PDB entry 6XI1 | X-ray diffraction, 1.75 A resolution | chain AAA

Chain AAA:
Name: Flagellin hook IN motif family
From: Aeromonas hydrophila subsp. hydrophila (strain ATCC 7966 / DSM 30187 / JCM 1027 / KCTC 2358 / NCIMB 9240)
Reference sequence: A0KNW4 (A0KNW4_AERHH); residues 22-449 here correspond to UniProt positions 2388-2815 (UniProt number = residue number + 2366)
Chain sequence (449 residues; numbered 1 to 449; the number before each row is that of its first residue):
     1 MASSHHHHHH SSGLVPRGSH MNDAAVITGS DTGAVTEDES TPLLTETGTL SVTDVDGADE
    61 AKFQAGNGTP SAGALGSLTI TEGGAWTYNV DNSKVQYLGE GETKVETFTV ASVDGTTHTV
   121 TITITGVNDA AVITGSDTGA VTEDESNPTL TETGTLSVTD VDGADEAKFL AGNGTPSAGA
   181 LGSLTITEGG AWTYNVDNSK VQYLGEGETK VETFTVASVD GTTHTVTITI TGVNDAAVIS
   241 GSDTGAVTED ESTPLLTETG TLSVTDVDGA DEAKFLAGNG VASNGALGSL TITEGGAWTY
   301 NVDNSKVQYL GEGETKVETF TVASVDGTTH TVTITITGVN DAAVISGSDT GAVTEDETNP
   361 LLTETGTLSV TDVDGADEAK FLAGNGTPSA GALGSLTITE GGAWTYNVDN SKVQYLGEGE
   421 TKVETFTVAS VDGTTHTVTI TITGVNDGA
Unresolved in the structure: 1-21, 447-449
Construct notes: expression tag (1-21)
Ion coordination: Ca2+ site 1: Asn-22, Asp-23, Asp-54, Asp-56, Glu-60, Asp-114; Ca2+ site 2: Glu-37, Gln-96, Leu-98, Val-127, Asp-129, Asp-162; Ca2+ site 3: Glu-37, Asp-38, Gln-96, Asp-129; Ca2+ site 4: Asn-128, Asp-129, Asp-160, Asp-162, Glu-166, Asp-220; Ca2+ site 5: Ala-140, Glu-152; Ca2+ site 6: Glu-143, Gln-202, Leu-204, Val-233, Asp-235, Asp-268; Ca2+ site 7: Glu-143, Asp-144, Gln-202, Asp-235; Ca2+ site 8: Asn-234, Asp-235, Asp-266, Asp-268, Glu-272, Asp-326; Ca2+ site 9: Glu-249, Asp-250, Gln-308, Asp-341; Ca2+ site 10: Glu-249, Gln-308, Leu-310, Val-339, Asp-341, Asp-374; Na+: Asp-268, Asp-271; Ca2+ site 11: Asn-340, Asp-341, Asp-372, Asp-374, Glu-378, Asp-432; 2 more Ca2+ sites not listed

Overview:
Asn-22, Asp-23, Asp-54, Asp-56, Glu-60 and Asp-114 coordinate Ca2+ site 1. Glu-37, Gln-96, Leu-98, Val-127,
Asp-129 and Asp-162 coordinate Ca2+ site 2.
Chain AAA is Flagellin hook IN motif family (Aeromonas hydrophila subsp. hydrophila (strain ATCC 7966 / DSM
30187 / JCM 1027 / KCTC 2358 / NCIMB 9240)); the structure, Crystal structure of tetra-tandem repeat in
extending RTX adhesin from Aeromonas hydrophila, was determined by X-ray diffraction (same publication as
6XI3).
